Entry 9EFU (electron microscopy, 2.92 A resolution); this record covers chains A and D of the 4 polymer chains in the assembly.

[Chain A]
Name: Light-independent protochlorophyllide reductase subunit N
Source organism: Cereibacter sphaeroides
Notes: EC 1.3.7.7
Reference sequence: B9KK24 (BCHN_CERSK); residue numbers follow UniProt; this construct covers 1-428
Amino-acid sequence (428 residues; each row starts with the number of its first residue):
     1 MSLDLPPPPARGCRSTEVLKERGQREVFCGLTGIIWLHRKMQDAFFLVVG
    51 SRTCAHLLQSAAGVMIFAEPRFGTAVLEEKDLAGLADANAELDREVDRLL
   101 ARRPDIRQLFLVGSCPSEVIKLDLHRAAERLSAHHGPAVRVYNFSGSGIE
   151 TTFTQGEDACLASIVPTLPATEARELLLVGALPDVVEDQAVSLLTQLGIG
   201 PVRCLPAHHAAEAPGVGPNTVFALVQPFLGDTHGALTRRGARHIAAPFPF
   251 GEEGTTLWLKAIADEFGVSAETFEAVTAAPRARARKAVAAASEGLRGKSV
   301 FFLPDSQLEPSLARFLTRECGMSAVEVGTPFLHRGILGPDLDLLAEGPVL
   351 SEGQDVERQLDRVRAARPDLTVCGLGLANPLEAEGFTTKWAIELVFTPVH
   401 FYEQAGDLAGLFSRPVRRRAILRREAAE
Not modelled in the structure: 1-23, 424-428
UniProt features mapped onto this chain:
  - binding site ([4Fe-4S] cluster): Cys-29, Cys-54, Cys-115
Small-molecule neighbours:
  - Protochlorophyllide (PMR): Phe-28, Thr-32, Ile-35, Trp-36, Leu-57, Ser-60, Ala-61, Leu-375, Trp-390, Ile-392, Glu-393, Phe-396
  - 4Fe-4S cluster (SF4): Cys-29, Leu-31, Thr-53, Cys-54, Leu-57, Ser-114, Cys-115, Pro-116, Gly-146, Ser-147, Gly-148

[Chain D]
Name: Light-independent protochlorophyllide reductase subunit B
Source organism: Cereibacter sphaeroides
Notes: EC 1.3.7.7
Reference sequence: B9KK25 (BCHB_CERSK); numbering as in UniProt (aligned over 1-419)
Amino-acid sequence (419 residues; numbered 1 to 419; the number before each row is that of its first residue):
     1 MKLTLWTYEGPPHVGAMRVATGMTGMHYVLHAPQGDTYADLLFTMIERRG
    51 KRPPVSYTTFQARDLGSDTAELFQSACRDAYERFQPQAIMVGSSCTAELI
   101 QDDTGGLADALSLPVPVVHLELPSYQRKENFGADESFLQICRKLARPMER
   151 TEKVSCNLLGPTALGFRHRDDILEVTRLLEGMGIAVNAVAPMGASPADIA
   201 RLGAAHFNVLLYPETGESAARWAEKTLKQPYTKTVPIGVGATRDFVAEVA
   251 ALAGVAPVADDSRLRQPWWSASVDSTYLTGKRVFLFGDATHVIAAARVAR
   301 DEMGFEVVGMGCYNREFARPMRAAAKGYGLEALVTDDYLEVEEAIQALAP
   351 ELILGTQMERHIAKRLGIPCAVISAPVHVQDFPARYSPQMGFEGANVLFD
   401 TWIHPLTMGLEEHLLTMFR
UniProt features mapped onto this chain:
  - active site: Asp-274 (Proton donor)
  - binding site ([4Fe-4S] cluster): Asp-36
  - binding site (substrate): Gly-409, Leu-410
Bound ions: 4Fe-4S cluster Fe near Asp-36 (its only coordinating residue here); Cu ion near Met-408 (its only coordinating residue here)
Small-molecule neighbours:
  - Protochlorophyllide (PMR), molecule 1: Tyr-38, Leu-41, Leu-42, Met-45, Ile-46, Val-379
  - Protochlorophyllide (PMR), molecule 2: Val-273, Asp-274, Leu-410
  - 4Fe-4S cluster (SF4): Pro-33, Gln-34, Gly-35, Asp-36, Thr-96
From the paper describing this entry:
  - catalytic residues: Asp-274 (citing earlier work)

[Interface between chain A and chain D]
Contacting residue pairs (33; chain A residue first):
  Arg-39(A) with Phe-418(D)
  Val-64(A) with Glu-411(D); Leu-415(D), hydrophobic; Phe-418(D), hydrophobic
  Met-65(A) with Phe-418(D), hydrophobic
  Ala-68(A) with Arg-419(D)
  Glu-69(A) with Arg-419(D)
  Arg-71(A) with Arg-419(D)
  Ala-378(A) with Val-273(D), hydrophobic
  Asn-379(A) with Trp-268(D); Ser-272(D), hydrogen bond; Val-273(D), hydrogen bond (side chain-backbone)
  Glu-382(A) with Ala-271(D); Ser-272(D); Val-273(D), hydrogen bond (side chain-backbone)
  Ala-383(A) with Trp-268(D), hydrophobic
  Trp-390(A) with Val-273(D), hydrophobic; Thr-276(D)
  Arg-414(A) with Thr-276(D); Thr-279(D)
  Arg-418(A) with Ser-270(D), hydrogen bond (side chain-backbone); Ser-275(D), hydrogen bond (side chain-backbone); Leu-278(D); Thr-279(D), hydrogen bond; Met-303(D), hydrogen bond (side chain-backbone); Gly-304(D)
  Ile-421(A) with Arg-300(D); Asp-301(D)
  Leu-422(A) with Ser-270(D); Ala-271(D), hydrophobic; Asp-301(D); Glu-302(D)
  Arg-423(A) with Ala-271(D)
Interface residues without a listed pair, chain A (18 interface residues in all): Leu-375, Pro-415
Interface residues without a listed pair, chain D (20 interface residues in all): Tyr-277, Leu-414

[Summary]
18 residues of chain A and 20 residues of chain D are in contact; the contacts include 7 hydrogen bonds. Polar
pairs include Asn-379(A)/Ser-272(D), Asn-379(A)/Val-273(D) and Glu-382(A)/Val-273(D). One Protochlorophyllide
molecule is bound between chain A and chain D. Chain A binds 4Fe-4S cluster. From the paper: the catalytic
residue Asp-274(D).
Chain A is Light-independent protochlorophyllide reductase subunit N and chain D is Light-independent
protochlorophyllide reductase subunit B, both from Cereibacter sphaeroides; the structure, CryoEM structure of
BchN-BchB electron acceptor component protein of DPOR with Pchlide, was determined by electron microscopy
(same publication as 9BUO, 9E7H, 8VQH, 8VQI and 8VQJ).
